Entry 8YEF (electron microscopy, 4.30 A resolution (low resolution: residue-level contacts below are approximate; hydrogen-bond / salt-bridge calls are withheld)); this record covers chains B and J of the 7 polymer chains in the assembly.

[Chain B]
Name: Light chain of F5-77
From: Homo sapiens
Sequence (107 residues; each row starts with the number of its first residue):
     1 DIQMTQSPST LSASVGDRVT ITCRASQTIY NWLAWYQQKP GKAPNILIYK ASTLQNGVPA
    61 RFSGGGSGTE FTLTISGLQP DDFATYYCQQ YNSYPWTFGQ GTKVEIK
Disulfides: C23-C88

[Chain J]
Name: Major capsid protein L1
From: Alphapapillomavirus 10
Reference sequence: P69898 (VL1_HPV6A); residues 12-460 here correspond to UniProt positions 19-467 (UniProt number = residue number + 7)
Sequence (449 residues; numbered 12 to 460; the number before each row is that of its first residue):
    12 KVVATDAYVT RTNIFYHASS SRLLAVGHPY FSIKRANKTV VPKVSGYQYR VFKVVLPDPN
    72 KFALPDSSLF DPTTQRLVWA CTGLEVGRGQ PLGVGVSGHP FLNKYDDVEN SGSGGNPGQD
   132 NRVNVGMDYK QTQLCMVGCA PPLGEHWGKG KQCTNTPVQA GDCPPLELIT SVIQDGDMVD
   192 TGFGAMNFAD LQTNKSDVPI DICGTTCKYP DYLQMAADPY GDRLFFFLRK EQMFARHFFN
   252 RAGEVGEPVP DTLIIKGSGN RTSVGSSIYV NTPSGSLVSS EAQLFNKPYW LQKAQGHNNG
   312 ICWGNQLFVT VVDTTRSTNM TLCASVTTSS TYTNSDYKEY MRHVEEYDLQ FIFQLCSITL
   372 SAEVVAYIHT MNPSVLEDWN FGLSPPPNGT LEDTYRYVQS QAITCQKPTP EKEKPDPYKN
   432 LSFWEVNLKE KFSSELDQYP LGRKFLLQS
Disordered / not traced: 393-425
Sequence notes: conflict V376 (Met383 in P69898)

[How chain B and chain J interact]
Pairs across the interface - 5 pairs, chain B then chain J:
  W32(B) with G129(J); Q130(J)
  Y49(B) with N271(J)
  L54(B) with N271(J)
  N92(B) with Q130(J)
Other interface residues (no listed pair), chain B (6 interface residues in all): T53, Y91
Other interface residues (no listed pair), chain J (5 interface residues in all): D131, N132

[Summary]
6 residues of chain B and 5 residues of chain J are in contact.
Chain B is Light chain of F5-77 (Homo sapiens) and chain J is Major capsid protein L1 (Alphapapillomavirus
10); the structure, HPV6 L1 pentamer in complex with Fab F5-77, was determined by electron microscopy,
deposited together with 8YEG, 8YEH and 8YEI.
